8PMX - chains A and H of the 4 polymer chains in the assembly; structure by X-ray diffraction, 3.92 A resolution.

Chain A:
Molecule: Pro-secreted protein ORF2
Organism: Hepatitis E virus rat/R63/DEU/2009
UniProt: E0XL23 (E0XL23_9VIRU); residues 456-614 here correspond to UniProt positions 445-603 (UniProt number = residue number - 11)
Chain sequence (165 residues; each row starts with the number of its first residue):
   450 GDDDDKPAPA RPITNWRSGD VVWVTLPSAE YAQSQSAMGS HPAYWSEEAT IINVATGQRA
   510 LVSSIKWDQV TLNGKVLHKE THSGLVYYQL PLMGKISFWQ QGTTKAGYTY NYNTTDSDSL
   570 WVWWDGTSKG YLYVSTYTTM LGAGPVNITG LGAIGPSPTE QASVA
Not modelled in the structure: 450-453, 608-614
Differences from the reference sequence: expression tag (450-455)

Chain H:
Molecule: Fab p60.12-HC
Organism: Homo sapiens
Notes: antibody fragment or engineered binder
Chain sequence (233 residues; numbered 1 to 233; the number before each row is that of its first residue):
     1 QVQLVQSGAE VKKPGSSVKV SCKASGDTFS SYVISWVRQA PGQGLEWMGG IIPIIGTANY
    61 APKFQDTVTI TADKSTNTVY MEMRSLRSED TAVYYCASNV QLQRRGNWFD PWGQGTLVTV
   121 SSASTKGPSV FPLAPSSKST SGGTAALGCL VKDYFPEPVT VSWNSGALTS GVHTFPAVLQ
   181 SSGLYSLSSV VTVPSSSLGT QTYICNVNHK PSNTKVDKRV EPKSCDKTDD DDK
Not modelled in the structure: 1, 26-29, 138-142, 225-233
Disulfides: C22-C96, C149-C205

Chain A / chain H interface:
Contacting residue pairs (14):
  Q482(A) - I52(H)
  Q482(A) - I55(H)
  Q482(A) - T57(H)  hydrogen bond
  G488(A) - N59(H)  hydrogen bond (backbone-side chain)
  Y557(A) - R105(H)
  Y561(A) - G106(H)
  Y561(A) - N107(H)  hydrogen bond
  Y586(A) - R105(H)
  Y586(A) - G106(H)  hydrogen bond (side chain-backbone)
  Y586(A) - N107(H)  hydrogen bond
  T587(A) - S31(H)
  T587(A) - V33(H)
  T588(A) - S31(H)  hydrogen bond
  T588(A) - I54(H)
Also at the interface, not in a pair above, chain A (11 interface residues in all): Y480, S489, M589, A592

Overview:
The interface between chain A and chain H involves 11 residues on one side and 10 on the other, with 6
hydrogen bonds. Polar pairs include Q482(A)-T57(H), G488(A)-N59(H) and Y561(A)-N107(H).
Chain A is Pro-secreted protein ORF2 (Hepatitis E virus rat/R63/DEU/2009) and chain H is Fab p60.12-HC (Homo
sapiens); the structure, rat HEV P domain in complex with glycan-sensitive nAb p60.12, was determined by X-ray
diffraction together with 8PMW, 8PMY and 8PN0 from the same study.
